5HNL - chain A; structure by X-ray diffraction, 2.42 A resolution.

== Chain A ==
Protein: Lysozyme C
Source organism: Gallus gallus
Notes: EC 3.2.1.17
UniProt: P00698 (LYSC_CHICK); residues 1-129 here correspond to UniProt positions 19-147 (UniProt number = residue number + 18)
Amino-acid sequence (129 residues; row label = number of the first residue in the row):
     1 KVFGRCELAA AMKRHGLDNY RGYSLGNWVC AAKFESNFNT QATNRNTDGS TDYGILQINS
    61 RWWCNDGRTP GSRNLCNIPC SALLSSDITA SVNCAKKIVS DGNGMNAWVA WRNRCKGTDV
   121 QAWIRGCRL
Swiss-Prot annotation at these positions:
  - active site: E35, D52
  - binding site (substrate): D101
Disulfides: C6-C127, C30-C115, C64-C80, C76-C94

== Summary ==
From UniProt: active-site residues E35 and D52 and substrate-binding residue D101.
Chain A is Lysozyme C (Gallus gallus); the structure, In-house X-ray single crystal diffraction from protein
microcrystals via magnetically oriented microcrystal arrays in gels, was determined by X-ray diffraction (same
publication as 5HNC).
